5TMU - chains A and C of the 4 polymer chains in the assembly; structure by X-ray diffraction, 2.43 A resolution.

== Chain A ==
Molecule: Estrogen receptor
Source organism: Homo sapiens
Notes: fragment: ligand-binding domain
UniProt: P03372 (ESR1_HUMAN); residue numbers follow UniProt; this construct covers 298-554
Chain sequence (257 residues; row label = number of the first residue in the row):
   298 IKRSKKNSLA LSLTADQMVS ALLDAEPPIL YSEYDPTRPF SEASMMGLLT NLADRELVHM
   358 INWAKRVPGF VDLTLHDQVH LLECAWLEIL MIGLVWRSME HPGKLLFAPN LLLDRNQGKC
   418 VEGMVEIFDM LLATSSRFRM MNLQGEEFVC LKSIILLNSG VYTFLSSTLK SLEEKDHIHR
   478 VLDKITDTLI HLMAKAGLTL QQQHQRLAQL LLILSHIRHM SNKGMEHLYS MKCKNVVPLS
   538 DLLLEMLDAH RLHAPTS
Unresolved in the structure: 298-304, 462-464, 549-554
Construct notes: engineered mutation Ser537 (Tyr in P03372)
Residues lining bound ligands: 4,4'-(cycloheptylidenemethylene)diphenol (7FL): Met343, Leu346, Thr347, Leu349, Ala350, Glu353, Trp383, Leu384, Leu387, Met388, Leu391, Arg394, Phe404, Met421, Ile424, Phe425, Leu428, Gly521, Leu525, Met528, Leu536, Leu540

== Chain C ==
Molecule: Nuclear receptor coactivator 2
Notes: fragment: Nuclear receptor-interacting peptide
UniProt: Q15596 (NCOA2_HUMAN); residue numbers follow UniProt; this construct covers 686-698
Chain sequence (13 residues; numbered 686 to 698; the number before each row is that of its first residue):
   686 KHKILHRLLQ DSS
Unresolved in the structure: 686-687

== How chain A and chain C interact ==
Pairs across the interface (23):
  Ile358(A) - Leu690(C)  hydrophobic
  Ile358(A) - Leu693(C)  hydrophobic
  Ile358(A) - Leu694(C)  hydrophobic
  Lys362(A) - Leu693(C)  hydrogen bond (side chain-backbone)
  Lys362(A) - Leu694(C)  hydrogen bond (side chain-backbone)
  Lys362(A) - Asp696(C)  hydrogen bond (side chain-backbone)
  Leu372(A) - His691(C)
  Leu372(A) - Gln695(C)
  Gln375(A) - Leu694(C)
  Val376(A) - Leu690(C)
  Val376(A) - His691(C)
  Val376(A) - Leu694(C)  hydrophobic
  Leu379(A) - Leu690(C)  hydrophobic
  Leu379(A) - Leu694(C)  hydrophobic
  Glu380(A) - Lys688(C)  salt bridge
  Glu380(A) - Leu690(C)
  Asp538(A) - Ile689(C)
  Leu539(A) - Ile689(C)
  Leu539(A) - Leu690(C)
  Glu542(A) - Lys688(C)
  Glu542(A) - Ile689(C)  hydrogen bond (side chain-backbone)
  Glu542(A) - Leu690(C)  hydrogen bond (side chain-backbone)
  Met543(A) - Leu690(C)  hydrophobic
Interface residues without a listed pair, chain A (12 interface residues in all): Phe367

== Overview ==
12 residues of chain A and 8 residues of chain C are in contact, with 5 hydrogen bonds and 1 salt bridge.
Polar pairs include Glu380(A)-Lys688(C), Lys362(A)-Leu693(C) and Lys362(A)-Leu694(C). Ligands of chain A:
4,4'-(cycloheptylidenemethylene)diphenol.
Chain A is Estrogen receptor (Homo sapiens) and chain C is Nuclear receptor coactivator 2; the structure,
Crystal Structure of the ER-alpha Ligand-binding Domain (Y537S) in Complex with
4,4'-(cycloheptylidenemethylene)diphenol, was determined by X-ray diffraction, deposited together with 5KR9,
5KRA, 5KRC, 5KRF, 5KRH, 5KRI and 43 further entries.
